Entry 5IZE (X-ray diffraction, 1.70 A resolution); this record covers chain A.

== Chain A ==
Protein: RNA-directed RNA polymerase L
Source organism: Hantaan virus
Notes: EC 2.7.7.48
UniProtKB: P23456 (L_HANTV); residue numbers follow UniProt; this construct covers 1-179
Amino-acid sequence (180 residues; each row starts with the number of its first residue; numbering starts at 0):
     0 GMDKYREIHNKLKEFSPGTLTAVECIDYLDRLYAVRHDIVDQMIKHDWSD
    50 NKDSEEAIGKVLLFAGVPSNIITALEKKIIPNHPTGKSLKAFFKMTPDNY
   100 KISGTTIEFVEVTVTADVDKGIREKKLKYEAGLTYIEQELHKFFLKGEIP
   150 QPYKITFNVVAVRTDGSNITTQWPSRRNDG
Construct notes: expression tag (0)
Ion coordination: manganese (III) ion site 1: His-8, Ser-15, Gly-17 (shared with 1 residue of chain B); manganese (III) ion site 2: His-36, Asp-97, Glu-110, Val-111; manganese (III) ion site 3: Asp-46 (shared with 3 residues of chain B); manganese (III) ion site 4: Glu-54, Asp-97
What the authors report for this chain:
  - manganese (III) ion coordination: His-36, Glu-54, Asp-97, Glu-110, Val-111
  - catalytic residues: Lys-124 (proposed by the authors, not directly observed)
  - mutagenesis - E54G (Kd = 387.6 +/- 6.2 uM): decreased binding to Mn2+
  - mutagenesis - D97A: abolished binding to Mn2+
  - mutagenesis - D97A: abolished stability in response to ion or DPBA
  - mutagenesis - H36A, E54G: decreased stability in response to manganese (III) ion
  - mutagenesis - D97A: abolished stability in response to manganese (III) ion
  - mutagenesis - K124A, K127A: unchanged stability in response to manganese (III) ion
  - mutagenesis - E54G (Tm change 5 degC), D97A (Tm change 5 degC): increased stability
  - mutagenesis - E54G (Kd = 387.6 +/- 6.2 uM): decreased binding to manganese (III) ion
  - mutagenesis - D97A: abolished binding to manganese (III) ion
  - mutagenesis - H36A, E54G, D97A, K124A: abolished catalytic activity on manganese (III) ion
  - mutagenesis - K127A: decreased catalytic activity on manganese (III) ion

== Overview ==
His-8, Ser-15 and Gly-17 coordinate manganese (III) ion site 1. His-36, Asp-97, Glu-110 and Val-111 coordinate
manganese (III) ion site 2. From the paper: the catalytic residue Lys-124; H36A, E54G and D97A, among others,
abolish catalytic activity on manganese (III) ion; 5 substitutions were tested in all.
Chain A is RNA-directed RNA polymerase L (Hantaan virus); the structure, Hantaan virus L protein cap-snatching
endonuclease, was determined by X-ray diffraction together with 5IZH, 5J1N and 5J1P from the same study.
